7JZV - chains X and q of the 12 polymer chains in the assembly; structure by electron microscopy, 3.90 A resolution.

Chain X:
Molecule: Widom 601 153-bp
Organism: synthetic construct
Sequence (153 nucleotides; row label = number of the first residue in the row; numbers below 1 keep their minus sign (DA-6 is residue -6)):
    -6 ATCACAGGATGTATATATCTGACACGTGCCTGGAGACTAGGGAGTAATCC
    44 CCTTGGCGGTTAAAACGCGGGGGACAGCGCGTACGTGCGTTTAAGCGGTG
    94 CTAGAGCTGTCTACGACCAATTGAGCGGCCTCGGCACCGGGATTCTCCAG
   144 GAT
Disordered / not traced: -6 to 0, 140-146

Chain q:
Molecule: Histone H4
Organism: Homo sapiens
Reference sequence: P62805 (H4_HUMAN); residues 1-102 here correspond to UniProt positions 2-103 (UniProt number = residue number + 1)
Sequence (102 residues; numbered 1 to 102; the number before each row is that of its first residue):
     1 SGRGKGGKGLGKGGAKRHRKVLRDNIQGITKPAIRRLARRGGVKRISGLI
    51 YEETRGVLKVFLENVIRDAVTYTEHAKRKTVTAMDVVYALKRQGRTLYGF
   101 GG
Disordered / not traced: 1-24
Swiss-Prot annotation at these positions:
  - DNA-binding region: Lys16 to Lys20
  - modified residue: Ser1 (N-acetylserine), Arg3 (Asymmetric dimethylarginine), Lys5 (N6-(2-hydroxyisobutyryl)lysine), Lys8 (N6-(2-hydroxyisobutyryl)lysine), Lys12 (N6-(2-hydroxyisobutyryl)lysine), Lys16 (N6-(2-hydroxyisobutyryl)lysine), Lys20 (N6,N6,N6-trimethyllysine), Lys31 (N6-(2-hydroxyisobutyryl)lysine), Lys44 (N6-(2-hydroxyisobutyryl)lysine), Ser47 (Phosphoserine), Tyr51 (Phosphotyrosine), Lys59 (N6-(2-hydroxyisobutyryl)lysine), Lys77 (N6-(2-hydroxyisobutyryl)lysine), Lys79 (N6-(2-hydroxyisobutyryl)lysine), Thr80 (Phosphothreonine), Tyr88 (Phosphotyrosine), Lys91 (N6-(2-hydroxyisobutyryl)lysine)
  - cross-link (Glycyl lysine isopeptide (Lys-Gly)): Lys12 (interchain with G-Cter in SUMO2), Lys20 (interchain with G-Cter in SUMO2), Lys31 (interchain with G-Cter in SUMO2), Lys59 (interchain with G-Cter in SUMO2), Lys79 (interchain with G-Cter in SUMO2), Lys91 (interchain with G-Cter in SUMO2)

Interface between chain X and chain q:
Contacting residue pairs - 11 pairs, chain X then chain q:
  DC77(X) with Ile46(q), phosphate contact; Ser47(q), hydrogen bond to the phosphate; Gly48(q), hydrogen bond to the phosphate
  DG78(X) with Arg35(q), salt bridge to the phosphate; Arg45(q), phosphate contact; Ile46(q), hydrogen bond to the phosphate
  DG97(X) with Lys79(q), salt bridge to the phosphate
  DA98(X) with Arg78(q), phosphate contact; Lys79(q), hydrogen bond to the phosphate; Thr80(q), hydrogen bond to the phosphate
  DG99(X) with Arg78(q), salt bridge to the phosphate
Also at the interface, not in a pair above, chain X (6 interface residues in all): DT79
Also at the interface, not in a pair above, chain q (12 interface residues in all): Arg39, Lys44, Leu49, Lys77

Overview:
6 residues of chain X face 12 of chain q across their interface, with 5 hydrogen bonds and 3 salt bridges.
Polar contacts include DC77(X)-Ser47(q), DC77(X)-Gly48(q) and DG78(X)-Ile46(q). Curated annotation (UniProt)
lists a DNA-binding region on chain q.
Chain X is Widom 601 153-bp (synthetic construct) and chain q is Histone H4 (Homo sapiens); the structure,
Cryo-EM structure of the BRCA1-UbcH5c/BARD1 E3-E2 module bound to a nucleosome, was determined by electron
microscopy.
